Entry 7MYC (X-ray diffraction, 1.90 A resolution); this record covers chain A.

Chain A:
Protein: Bifunctional protein PutA
Source organism: Sinorhizobium meliloti SM11
Notes: EC 1.5.5.2, 1.2.1.88
UniProtKB: F7X6I3 (F7X6I3_SINMM); residue numbers follow UniProt; this construct covers 1-1233
Sequence (1235 residues; each row starts with the number of its first residue; numbers below 1 keep their minus sign (Ser-1 is residue -1)):
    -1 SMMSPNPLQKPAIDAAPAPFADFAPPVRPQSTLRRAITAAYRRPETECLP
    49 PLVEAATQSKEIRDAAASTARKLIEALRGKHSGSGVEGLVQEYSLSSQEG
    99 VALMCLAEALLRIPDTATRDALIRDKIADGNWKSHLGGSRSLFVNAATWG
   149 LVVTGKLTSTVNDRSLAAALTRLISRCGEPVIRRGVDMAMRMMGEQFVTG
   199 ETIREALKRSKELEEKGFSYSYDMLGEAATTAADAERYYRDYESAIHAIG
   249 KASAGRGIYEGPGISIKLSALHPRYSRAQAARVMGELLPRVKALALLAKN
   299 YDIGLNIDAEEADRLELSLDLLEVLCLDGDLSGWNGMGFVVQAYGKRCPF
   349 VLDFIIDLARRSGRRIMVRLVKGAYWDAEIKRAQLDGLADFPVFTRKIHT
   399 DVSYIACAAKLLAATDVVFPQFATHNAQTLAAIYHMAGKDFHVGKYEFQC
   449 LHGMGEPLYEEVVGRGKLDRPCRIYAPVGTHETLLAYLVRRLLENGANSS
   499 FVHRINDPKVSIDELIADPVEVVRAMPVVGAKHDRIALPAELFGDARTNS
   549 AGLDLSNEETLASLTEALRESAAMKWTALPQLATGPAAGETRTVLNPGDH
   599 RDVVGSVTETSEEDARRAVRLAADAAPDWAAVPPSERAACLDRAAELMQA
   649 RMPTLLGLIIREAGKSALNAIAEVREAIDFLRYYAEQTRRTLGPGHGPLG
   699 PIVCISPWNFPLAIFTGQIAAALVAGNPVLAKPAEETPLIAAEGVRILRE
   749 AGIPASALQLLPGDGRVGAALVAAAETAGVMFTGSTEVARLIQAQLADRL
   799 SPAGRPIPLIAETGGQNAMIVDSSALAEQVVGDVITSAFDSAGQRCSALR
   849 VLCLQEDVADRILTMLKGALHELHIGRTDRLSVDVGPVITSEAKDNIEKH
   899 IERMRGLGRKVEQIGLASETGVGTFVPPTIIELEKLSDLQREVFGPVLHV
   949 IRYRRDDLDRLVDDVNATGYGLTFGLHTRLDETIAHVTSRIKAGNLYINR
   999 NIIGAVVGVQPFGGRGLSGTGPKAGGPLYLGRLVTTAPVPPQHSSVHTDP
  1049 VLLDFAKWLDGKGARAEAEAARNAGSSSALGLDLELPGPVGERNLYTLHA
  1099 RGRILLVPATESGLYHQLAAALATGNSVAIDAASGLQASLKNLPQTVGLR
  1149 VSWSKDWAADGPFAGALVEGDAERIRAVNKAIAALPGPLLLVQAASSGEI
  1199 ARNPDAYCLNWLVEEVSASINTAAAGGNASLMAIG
Unresolved in the structure: -1 to 13, 135-137, 1233
Sequence notes: expression tag (-1 to 0)
Ligand contacts:
  - NADH (NAI; 1,4-dihydronicotinamide adenine dinucleotide): Ile703, Ser704, Pro705, Trp706, Asn707, Lys730, Pro731, Ala732, Glu733, Glu734, Gly761, Asp762, Gly763, Gly766, Ala767, Phe780, Thr781, Gly782, Ser783, Val786, Leu789, Ile790, Glu810, Thr811, Gly812, Cys844, Glu940, Phe942
  - UJG ([(2R,3S,4R,5R)-5-(6-amino-9H-purin-9-yl)-3,4-dihydroxytetrahydrofuran-2-yl]methyl (2R,3S,4S)-5-{7,8-dimethyl-2,4-dioxo-5-[(2R)-tetrahydrothiophen-2-yl]-1,3,4,5-tetrahydrobenzo[g]pteridin-10(2H)-yl}-2,3,4-trihydroxypentyl dihydrogen diphosphate (non-preferred name)): Lys265, Asp306, Ala307, Val338, Gln340, Tyr342, Arg367, Val369, Lys370, Gly371, Ala372, Tyr373, Trp374, Phe392, Thr393, Arg394, Lys395, Thr398, Asp399, Ala421, Thr422, His423, Asn424, Gln447, Cys448, Leu449, Tyr473, Arg488, Ser497, Ser498, Phe499, Ile1232
Reported in the primary citation:
  - conformationally variable residues: Lys265, Arg488, Arg489

Summary:
Chain A binds compound UJG and NADH. The paper reports conformational variability at Lys265, Arg488 and
Arg489.
Chain A is Bifunctional protein PutA (Sinorhizobium meliloti SM11); the structure, Structure of proline
utilization A with the FAD covalently modified by tetrahydrothiophene, was determined by X-ray diffraction
together with 7MY9, 7MYA and 7MYB from the same study.
